4ZO3 - chain A; structure by X-ray diffraction, 1.67 A resolution.

Chain A:
Name: Acylhomoserine lactonase
Source organism: Chryseobacterium sp. StRB126
UniProtKB: I7HB71 (I7HB71_9FLAO); numbering as in UniProt (aligned over 37-330)
Amino-acid sequence (294 residues; each row starts with the number of its first residue):
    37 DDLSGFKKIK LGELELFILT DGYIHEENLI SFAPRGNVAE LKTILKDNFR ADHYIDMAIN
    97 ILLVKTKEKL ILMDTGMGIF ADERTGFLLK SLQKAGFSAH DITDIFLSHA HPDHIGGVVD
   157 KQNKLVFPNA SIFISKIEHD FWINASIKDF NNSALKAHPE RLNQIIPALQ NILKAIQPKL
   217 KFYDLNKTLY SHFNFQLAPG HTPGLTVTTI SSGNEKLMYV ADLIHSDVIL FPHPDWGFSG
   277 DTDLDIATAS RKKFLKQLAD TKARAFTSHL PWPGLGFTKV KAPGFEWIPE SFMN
Bound ions: Zn2+ site 1: H145, H147, H237, D258 (together with N-hexanoyl-L-homoserine); Zn2+ site 2: D149, H150, D258, H305 (together with N-hexanoyl-L-homoserine)
Ligand contacts: N-hexanoyl-L-homoserine (C6L): I60, E62, H147, P148, D149, H150, W178, L191, R197, L198, I201, H237, D258, H261, F274, G276, H305
What the authors report for this chain:
  - binding site for N-hexanoyl-L-homoserine: L198, I201, H261
  - catalytic residues: H261 (proposed by the authors, not directly observed)

Overview:
Ligands of chain A: N-hexanoyl-L-homoserine. H145, H147, H237 and D258 coordinate Zn2+ site 1. D149, H150,
D258 and H305 form the Zn2+ site 2. The paper reports the catalytic residue H261; a binding site for
N-hexanoyl-L-homoserine at L198, I201 and H261.
Chain A is Acylhomoserine lactonase (Chryseobacterium sp. StRB126); the structure, AidC, a Dizinc
Quorum-Quenching Lactonase, in complex with a product N-hexnoyl-L-homoserine, was determined by X-ray
diffraction, deposited together with 4ZO2.
